6E5U - chains A and B of the 8 polymer chains in the assembly; structure by X-ray diffraction, 3.80 A resolution.

[Chain A]
Protein: Nuclear RNA export factor 1
Organism: Homo sapiens
Reference sequence: Q9UBU9 (NXF1_HUMAN); numbering as in UniProt (aligned over 116-619)
Sequence (508 residues; numbered 112 to 619; the number before each row is that of its first residue):
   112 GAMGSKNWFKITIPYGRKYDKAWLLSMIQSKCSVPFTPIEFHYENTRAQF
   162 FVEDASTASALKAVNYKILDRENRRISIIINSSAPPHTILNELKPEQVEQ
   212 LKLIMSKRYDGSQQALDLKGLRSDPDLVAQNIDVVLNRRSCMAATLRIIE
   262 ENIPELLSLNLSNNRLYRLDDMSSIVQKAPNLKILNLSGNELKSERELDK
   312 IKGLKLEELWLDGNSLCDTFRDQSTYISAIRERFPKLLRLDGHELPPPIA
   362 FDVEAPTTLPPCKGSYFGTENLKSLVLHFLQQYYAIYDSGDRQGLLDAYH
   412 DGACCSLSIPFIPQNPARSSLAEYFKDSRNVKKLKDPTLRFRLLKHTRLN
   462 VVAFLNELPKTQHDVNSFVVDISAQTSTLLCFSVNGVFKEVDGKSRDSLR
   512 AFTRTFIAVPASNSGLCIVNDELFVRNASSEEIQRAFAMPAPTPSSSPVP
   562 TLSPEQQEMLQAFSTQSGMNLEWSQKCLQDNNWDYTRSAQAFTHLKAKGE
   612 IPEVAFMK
Not modelled in the structure: 112-204, 424-429, 550-619
Differences from the reference sequence: expression tag (112-115)

[Chain B]
Protein: NTF2-related export protein 1
Organism: Homo sapiens
Reference sequence: Q9UKK6 (NXT1_HUMAN); numbering as in UniProt (aligned over 1-140)
Sequence (140 residues; numbered 1 to 140; the number before each row is that of its first residue):
     1 MASVDFKTYVDQACRAAEEFVNVYYTTMDKRRRLLSRLYMGTATLVWNGN
    51 AVSGQESLSEFFEMLPSSEFQISVVDCQPVHDEATPSQTTVLVVICGSVK
   101 FEGNKQRDFNQNFILTAQASPSNTVWKIASDCFRFQDWAS
Not modelled in the structure: 1-2

[Interface between chain A and chain B]
Residue-residue contacts (90):
  Ala366(A) - Glu102(B)
  Pro367(A) - Pro66(B)
  Thr368(A) - Pro66(B)
  Thr368(A) - Glu102(B)
  Thr368(A) - Asn104(B)  hydrogen bond (backbone-side chain)
  Leu370(A) - Phe101(B)  hydrophobic
  Leu370(A) - Asn104(B)
  Pro371(A) - Trp47(B)
  Pro372(A) - Asn50(B)  hydrogen bond (backbone-side chain)
  Cys373(A) - Asn48(B)  hydrogen bond
  Cys373(A) - Trp138(B)
  Lys374(A) - Asn48(B)  hydrogen bond (backbone-backbone)
  Lys374(A) - Asn50(B)
  Lys374(A) - Arg134(B)
  Lys374(A) - Trp138(B)
  Gly375(A) - Gly49(B)
  Gly375(A) - Arg134(B)  hydrogen bond (backbone-side chain)
  Gly375(A) - Trp138(B)
  Tyr377(A) - Val46(B)  hydrophobic
  Tyr377(A) - Gly49(B)
  Tyr377(A) - Ala51(B)
  His411(A) - His81(B)
  His411(A) - Glu83(B)  salt bridge
  Gly413(A) - His81(B)
  Cys415(A) - Phe6(B)  hydrophobic
  Cys415(A) - Gln78(B)  hydrogen bond (backbone-side chain)
  Ser417(A) - Asp76(B)  hydrogen bond
  Ser417(A) - Gln78(B)  hydrogen bond
  Leu418(A) - Asp76(B)
  Ile420(A) - Val74(B)
  Arg440(A) - Val10(B)
  Arg440(A) - Cys14(B)  hydrogen bond
  Arg440(A) - Val75(B)
  Arg440(A) - Asp76(B)  salt bridge
  Arg440(A) - Cys77(B)  hydrogen bond (side chain-backbone)
  Asn441(A) - Ser73(B)
  Asn441(A) - Val74(B)
  Asn441(A) - Val75(B)  hydrogen bond (side chain-backbone)
  Val442(A) - Cys14(B)  hydrophobic
  Val442(A) - Val75(B)  hydrogen bond (backbone-backbone)
  Lys443(A) - Ile72(B)
  Lys443(A) - Ser73(B)
  Lys446(A) - Glu18(B)  salt bridge
  Pro448(A) - Asp11(B)
  Arg451(A) - Cys14(B)
  Arg451(A) - Glu18(B)  salt bridge
  Phe452(A) - Phe6(B)  hydrophobic
  Leu455(A) - Val10(B)  hydrophobic
  His457(A) - Phe6(B)
  Val480(A) - Arg134(B)
  Val480(A) - Trp138(B)  hydrophobic
  Asp482(A) - Val46(B)
  Asp482(A) - Cys132(B)  hydrogen bond
  Asp482(A) - Arg134(B)  salt bridge
  Ile483(A) - Val46(B)
  Ser484(A) - Thr44(B)  hydrogen bond (backbone-side chain)
  Ser484(A) - Ser130(B)
  Ser484(A) - Cys132(B)
  Ala485(A) - Thr44(B)
  Ala485(A) - Ser130(B)
  Thr489(A) - Glu83(B)
  Thr489(A) - Ala84(B)  hydrogen bond (side chain-backbone)
  Leu490(A) - Ala84(B)
  Leu490(A) - Thr85(B)
  Cys492(A) - Asn112(B)
  Cys492(A) - Ile114(B)  hydrophobic
  Ser494(A) - Asn112(B)  hydrogen bond
  Ser494(A) - Cys132(B)
  Asn496(A) - Arg134(B)
  Thr514(A) - Asn110(B)  hydrogen bond
  Thr516(A) - Val94(B)
  Thr516(A) - Asn112(B)
  Ile518(A) - Leu92(B)  hydrophobic
  Ile518(A) - Ile114(B)  hydrophobic
  Val520(A) - Glu83(B)
  Asn531(A) - Gln78(B)
  Asn531(A) - Pro79(B)  hydrogen bond (side chain-backbone)
  Asn531(A) - Val80(B)
  Asn531(A) - His81(B)  hydrogen bond (side chain-backbone)
  Asp532(A) - Gln78(B)
  Glu533(A) - Asp76(B)
  Glu533(A) - Gln78(B)
  Glu533(A) - Val94(B)
  Phe535(A) - Cys96(B)  hydrophobic
  Phe535(A) - Asn110(B)
  Phe535(A) - Gln136(B)
  Arg537(A) - Gln136(B)  hydrogen bond
  Glu542(A) - Ser140(B)
  Glu543(A) - Gln136(B)
  Arg546(A) - Ala139(B)
Other interface residues (no listed pair), chain A (55 interface residues in all): Thr369, Ser376, Cys416, Ser419, Pro421, Phe422, Val530
Other interface residues (no listed pair), chain B (49 interface residues in all): Lys7, Phe61, Glu63, Pro86, Gly103, Arg107, Ala129

[Summary]
Chain A and chain B form an interface of 55 and 49 residues respectively; the contacts include 20 hydrogen
bonds and 5 salt bridges. Polar pairs include His411(A)-Glu83(B), Arg440(A)-Asp76(B) and Lys446(A)-Glu18(B).
Here chain A is Nuclear RNA export factor 1 and chain B is NTF2-related export protein 1, both from Homo
sapiens. Entry 6E5U (Crystal structure of the mRNA export receptor NXF1/NXT1 in complex with influenza virus
NS1 protein) was determined by X-ray diffraction.
